PDB entry 7R9G | X-ray diffraction, 2.40 A resolution | chains A and B

# Chain A
Molecule: tRNA pseudouridine synthase 1
Source organism: Saccharomyces cerevisiae
Notes: EC 5.4.99.-
UniProt: Q12211 (PUS1_YEAST); residues 1-544 here = UniProt positions 1-544
Sequence (544 residues; numbered 1 to 544; the number before each row is that of its first residue):
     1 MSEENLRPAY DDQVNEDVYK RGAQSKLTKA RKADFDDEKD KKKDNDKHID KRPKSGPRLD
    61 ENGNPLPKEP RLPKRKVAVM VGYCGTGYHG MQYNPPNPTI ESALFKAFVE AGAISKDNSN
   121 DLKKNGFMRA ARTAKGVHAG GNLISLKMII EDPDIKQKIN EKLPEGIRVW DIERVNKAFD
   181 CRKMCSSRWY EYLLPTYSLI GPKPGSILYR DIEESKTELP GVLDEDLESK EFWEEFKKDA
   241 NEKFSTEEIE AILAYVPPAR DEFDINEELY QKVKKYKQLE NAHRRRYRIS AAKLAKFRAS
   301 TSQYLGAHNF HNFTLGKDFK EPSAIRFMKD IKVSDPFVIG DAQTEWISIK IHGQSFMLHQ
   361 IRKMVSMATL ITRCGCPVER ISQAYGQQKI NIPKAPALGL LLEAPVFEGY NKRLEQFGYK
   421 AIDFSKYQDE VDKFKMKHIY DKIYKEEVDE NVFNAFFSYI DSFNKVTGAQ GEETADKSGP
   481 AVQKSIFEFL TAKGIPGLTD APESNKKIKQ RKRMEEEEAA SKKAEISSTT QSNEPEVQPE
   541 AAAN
Disordered / not traced: 1-70, 117-122, 220-221, 254-265, 465-483, 496-544
Differences from the reference sequence: engineered mutation Ala-134 (Asp in Q12211)
From the paper describing this entry:
  - binding site for the 18-nt RNA strand (chain B): His-89 to Asn-97, Arg-132, Lys-277, Arg-362, Lys-363, Tyr-459
  - mutagenesis - D134A: abolished catalytic activity on RNA
  - mutagenesis - K363A: decreased catalytic activity
  - mutagenesis - R132A, R362A: decreased catalytic activity on R397 RNA substrate
  - conformationally variable residues (loop rearrangement): Tyr-83 to Thr-99
  - mutagenesis - H89A, R132A: decreased catalytic activity on R169 RNA oligo

# Chain B
Molecule: 18-nt RNA strand
Sequence (18 nucleotides; each row starts with the number of its first residue):
     1 AAAUCGGGAU UCCGGAUA
Disordered / not traced: 13-18

# Interface between chain A and chain B
Residue-residue contacts (15; chain A residue first):
  His-89(A) / A2(B)  hydrogen bond to the phosphate
  His-89(A) / A3(B)  salt bridge to the phosphate
  Gln-92(A) / A1(B)  sugar contact
  Asn-94(A) / A1(B)  base contact
  Asn-94(A) / A2(B)  sugar contact
  Asn-97(A) / A3(B)  sugar contact
  Arg-132(A) / A1(B)  sugar contact
  Ala-134(A) / A1(B)  phosphate contact
  Ala-134(A) / A2(B)  phosphate contact
  Lys-135(A) / A2(B)  hydrogen bond to the phosphate
  Lys-135(A) / A3(B)  salt bridge to the phosphate
  Lys-277(A) / C12(B)  phosphate contact
  Leu-358(A) / A1(B)  phosphate contact
  Tyr-459(A) / A9(B)  hydrogen bond to the base
  Tyr-459(A) / U10(B)  sugar contact
Interface residues without a listed pair, chain A (12 interface residues in all): Thr-133, Ala-455
Interface residues without a listed pair, chain B (8 interface residues in all): G8, U11

# In short
The interface between chain A and chain B involves 12 residues on one side and 8 on the other, with 3 hydrogen
bonds and 2 salt bridges. Polar pairs include Tyr-459(A)/A9(B), His-89(A)/A2(B) and Lys-135(A)/A2(B). From the
paper: a binding site for the 18-nt RNA strand (chain B) at His-89(A), Arg-132(A) and Lys-277(A) among others;
R132A and R362A of chain A reduce catalytic activity on R397 RNA substrate; 5 substitutions were tested in
all.
Here chain A is tRNA pseudouridine synthase 1 (Saccharomyces cerevisiae) and chain B is an 18-nt RNA strand.
Entry 7R9G (Catalytically inactive yeast Pseudouridine Synthase, PUS1, bound to RNA) was determined by X-ray
diffraction (same publication as 7R9F).
